PDB entry 7C0C | X-ray diffraction, 1.90 A resolution | chains A and B of the 4 polymer chains in the assembly

Chain A (and B):
Molecule: L-2-keto-3-deoxyarabonate dehydratase
From: Azospirillum brasilense
Notes: EC 4.2.1.43; chain B of this document is another copy of the same molecule, construct and numbering; everything in this record applies to it too
Reference sequence: Q1JUQ0 (KDADA_AZOBR); residues 2-309 here = UniProt positions 2-309
Sequence (320 residues; numbered -10 to 309; the number before each row is that of its first residue; numbers below 1 keep their minus sign (Met-10 is residue -10)):
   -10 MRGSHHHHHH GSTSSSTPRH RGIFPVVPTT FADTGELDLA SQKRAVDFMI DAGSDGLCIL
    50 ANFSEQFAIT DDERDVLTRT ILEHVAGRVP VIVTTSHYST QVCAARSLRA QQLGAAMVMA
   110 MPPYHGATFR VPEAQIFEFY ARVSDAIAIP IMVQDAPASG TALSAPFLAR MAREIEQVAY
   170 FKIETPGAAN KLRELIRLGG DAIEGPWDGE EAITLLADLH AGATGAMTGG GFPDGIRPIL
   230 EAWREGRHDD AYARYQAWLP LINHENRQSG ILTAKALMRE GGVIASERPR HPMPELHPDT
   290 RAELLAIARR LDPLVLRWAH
Not modelled in the structure: -10 to 5, 308-309 (chain B: -10 to 5)
Sequence notes: expression tag (-10 to 1)
Curated features (UniProtKB/Swiss-Prot):
  - active site: Lys171 (Schiff-base intermediate with substrate)
  - mutagenesis: Gln143 (Q143N/E/S/T/Y: Loss of activity)

How chain A and chain B interact:
Pairs across the interface (87; chain A residue first):
  Thr23(A) with Gln90(B)
  Gly24(A) with Gln90(B)
  Glu25(A) with Gln90(B), hydrogen bond
  Asn51(A) with Phe118(B)
  Gln55(A) with His114(B), hydrogen bond
  Phe56(A) with His86(B); Tyr87(B); His114(B); Phe118(B), hydrophobic
  Ala57(A) with His86(B); Tyr87(B), hydrophobic; Ser88(B)
  Ile58(A) with His86(B)
  Thr59(A) with Asp60(B); Val91(B)
  Asp60(A) with Thr59(B); Asp60(B), hydrogen bond (side chain-backbone)
  His86(A) with Phe56(B); Ala57(B); Ile58(B)
  Tyr87(A) with Phe56(B); Ala57(B), hydrophobic; Pro281(B); Met282(B)
  Ser88(A) with Ala57(B); His280(B)
  Thr89(A) with His280(B), hydrogen bond; Pro281(B)
  Gln90(A) with Thr23(B); Gly24(B); Glu25(B), hydrogen bond
  Val91(A) with Thr59(B)
  Pro112(A) with Pro281(B), hydrophobic
  Tyr113(A) with His114(B), hydrogen bond; Gly115(B)
  His114(A) with Gln55(B); Phe56(B); Tyr113(B), hydrogen bond
  Gly115(A) with Tyr113(B); Gly115(B); Ala116(B); Ala147(B)
  Ala116(A) with Gly115(B); Arg119(B); Pro146(B); Ala147(B), hydrogen bond (backbone-backbone); Gly149(B)
  Thr117(A) with Pro146(B); Ala147(B)
  Phe118(A) with Asn51(B); Phe56(B), hydrophobic; Ala147(B), hydrophobic; Ile260(B), hydrophobic
  Arg119(A) with Ala116(B)
  Val120(A) with Pro281(B)
  Pro121(A) with Pro283(B)
  Gln124(A) with His280(B); Pro281(B); Pro283(B)
  Glu127(A) with His280(B), salt bridge
  Phe128(A) with His280(B)
  Arg131(A) with His280(B)
  Pro146(A) with Ala116(B); Thr117(B)
  Ala147(A) with Gly115(B); Ala116(B), hydrogen bond (backbone-backbone); Thr117(B); Phe118(B), hydrophobic
  Gly149(A) with Ala116(B)
  Ile260(A) with Phe118(B), hydrophobic
  Arg279(A) with Ser88(B); Gln90(B); Val91(B)
  His280(A) with Ser88(B); Thr89(B), hydrogen bond; Gln124(B); Glu127(B), salt bridge; Phe128(B); Arg131(B), hydrogen bond
  Pro281(A) with Tyr87(B); Thr89(B); Pro112(B), hydrophobic; Val120(B); Gln124(B)
  Met282(A) with Tyr87(B)
  Pro283(A) with Pro121(B); Gln124(B)
Interface residues without a listed pair, chain A (40 interface residues in all): Asp61
Interface residues without a listed pair, chain B (41 interface residues in all): Asp61, Ser148, Arg279

Overview:
The interface between chain A and chain B involves 40 residues on one side and 41 on the other; the contacts
include 11 hydrogen bonds and 2 salt bridges. Polar pairs include Glu127(A)-His280(B), Glu25(A)-Gln90(B) and
Gln55(A)-His114(B).
Both chains are L-2-keto-3-deoxyarabonate dehydratase (Azospirillum brasilense). Entry 7C0C (Crystal structure
of Azospirillum brasilense L-2-keto-3-deoxyarabonate dehydratase (apo form)) was determined by X-ray
diffraction together with 7C0D and 7C0E from the same study.
